8DBW - chains C and F of the 22 polymer chains in the assembly; structure by electron microscopy, 4.10 A resolution (low resolution: residue-level contacts below are approximate; hydrogen-bond / salt-bridge calls are withheld).

[Chain C]
Molecule: ATP synthase subunit alpha
From: Escherichia coli
Notes: EC 7.1.2.2
UniProtKB: A0A7U9G3U3 (A0A7U9G3U3_ECOLX); numbering as in UniProt (aligned over 2-513)
Amino-acid sequence (512 residues; numbered 2 to 513; the number before each row is that of its first residue):
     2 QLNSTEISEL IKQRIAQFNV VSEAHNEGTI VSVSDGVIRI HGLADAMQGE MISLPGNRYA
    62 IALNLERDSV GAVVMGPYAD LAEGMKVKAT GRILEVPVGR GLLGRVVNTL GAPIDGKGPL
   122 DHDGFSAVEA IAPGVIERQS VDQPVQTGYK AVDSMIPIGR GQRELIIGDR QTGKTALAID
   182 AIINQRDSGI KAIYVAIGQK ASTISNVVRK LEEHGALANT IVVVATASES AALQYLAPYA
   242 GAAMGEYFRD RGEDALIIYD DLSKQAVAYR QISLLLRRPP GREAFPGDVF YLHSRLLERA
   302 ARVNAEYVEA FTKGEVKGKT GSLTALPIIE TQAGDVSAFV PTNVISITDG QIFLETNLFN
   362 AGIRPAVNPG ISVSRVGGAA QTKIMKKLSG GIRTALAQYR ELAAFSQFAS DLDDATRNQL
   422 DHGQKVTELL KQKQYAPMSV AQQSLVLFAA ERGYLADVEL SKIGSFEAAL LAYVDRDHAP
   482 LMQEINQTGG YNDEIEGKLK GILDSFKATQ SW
Not modelled in the structure: 512-513
Construct notes: conflict A47 (Cys in A0A7U9G3U3), A90 (Cys in A0A7U9G3U3), A193 (Cys in A0A7U9G3U3), A243 (Cys in A0A7U9G3U3), N419 (Lys in A0A7U9G3U3)
Ion coordination: Mg2+: T176 (together with ATP)
Residues lining bound ligands:
  - ATP (adenosine-5'-triphosphate), molecule 1: D170, R171, Q172, T173, G174, K175, T176, A177, E331, F360, R365, Q433, K434, Q435
  - ATP, molecule 2: I346, S347, V374, S375, R376

[Chain F]
Molecule: ATP synthase subunit beta
From: Escherichia coli
Notes: EC 7.1.2.2
UniProtKB: A0A192CEZ8 (A0A192CEZ8_ECOLX); residues 0-459 here correspond to UniProt positions 1-460 (UniProt number = residue number + 1)
Amino-acid sequence (460 residues; row label = number of the first residue in the row; numbering starts at 0):
     0 MATGKIVQVI GAVVDVEFPQ DAVPRVYDAL EVQNGNERLV LEVQQQLGGG IVRTIAMGSS
    60 DGLRRGLDVK DLEHPIEVPV GKATLGRIMN VLGEPVDMKG EIGEEERWAI HRAAPSYEEL
   120 SNSQELLETG IKVIDLMAPF AKGGKVGLFG GAGVGKTVNM MELIRNIAIE HSGYSVFAGV
   180 GERTREGNDF YHEMTDSNVI DKVSLVYGQM NEPPGNRLRV ALTGLTMAEK FRDEGRDVLL
   240 FVDNIYRYTL AGTEVSALLG RMPSAVGYQP TLAEEMGVLQ ERITSTKTGS ITSVQAVYVP
   300 ADDLTDPSPA TTFAHLDATV VLSRQIASLG IYPAVDPLDS TSRQLDPLVV GQEHYDTARG
   360 VQSILQRYQE LKDIIAILGM DELSEEDKLV VARARKIQRF LSQPFFVAEV FTGSPGKYVS
   420 LKDTIRGFKG IMEGEYDHLP EQAFYMVGSI EEAVEKAKKL
Not modelled in the structure: 0-1
Construct notes: conflict A137 (Cys138 in A0A192CEZ8)
Ion coordination: Mg2+: T156 (together with ATP)
Residues lining bound ligands:
  - ATP (adenosine-5'-triphosphate), molecule 1: G150, A151, G152, V153, G154, K155, T156, V157, N158, E181, R182, E185, Y297, Y331, F404, A407, F410
  - ATP, molecule 2: S341, R342, L344, D345, Y354, R358

[How chain C and chain F interact]
Pairs across the interface (79):
  G43(C) with R64(F)
  L44(C) with R64(F)
  D46(C) with R63(F)
  A47(C) with R63(F); R64(F)
  M48(C) with G61(F); L62(F); R63(F)
  Q49(C) with V8(F); G10(F); S59(F); D60(F); G61(F); L62(F)
  N65(C) with V8(F); I9(F)
  L66(C) with Q7(F); V8(F); I9(F); L62(F); R64(F)
  E67(C) with V6(F); Q7(F); R64(F)
  R68(C) with Q7(F)
  S70(C) with R64(F)
  V71(C) with R64(F)
  I94(C) with G61(F)
  E130(C) with D60(F)
  I132(C) with N210(F)
  V136(C) with V95(F); T183(F); G186(F); N187(F); Y206(F)
  I137(C) with V95(F)
  R139(C) with T183(F); N187(F)
  S141(C) with N187(F); D188(F)
  P280(C) with P262(F)
  P281(C) with V265(F)
  R283(C) with D302(F); D305(F)
  G288(C) with E253(F)
  D289(C) with E253(F)
  F291(C) with R246(F); L249(F)
  Y292(C) with N210(F); E211(F); P212(F); R216(F); E253(F)
  S295(C) with M209(F)
  E299(C) with R182(F); T183(F); N210(F)
  V337(C) with R323(F)
  S338(C) with A300(F); D301(F)
  T343(C) with A151(F); Y297(F); A300(F)
  N344(C) with Y297(F)
  I346(C) with A151(F)
  S347(C) with R182(F); M209(F); R246(F)
  I348(C) with R182(F); M209(F)
  T349(C) with R182(F)
  D350(C) with R182(F); R184(F)
  R376(C) with G152(F); R182(F); F410(F)
  Q399(C) with L328(F); Y444(F)
  F406(C) with R394(F)
Interface residues without a listed pair, chain C (48 interface residues in all): A45, L64, A133, Q140, R164, G282, R296, F340
Interface residues without a listed pair, chain F (53 interface residues in all): I50, S58, I87, D96, M97, E181, Y190, H191, A256, G266, P299, G329

[Summary]
48 residues of chain C face 53 of chain F across their interface. One ATP molecule is bound between chain C
and chain F. Ligands of chain C: ATP. Chain F binds ATP.
Here chain C is ATP synthase subunit alpha and chain F is ATP synthase subunit beta, both from Escherichia
coli. Entry 8DBW (E. coli ATP synthase imaged in 10mM MgATP State3 "down" Fo classified) was determined by
electron microscopy together with 8DBP, 8DBQ, 8DBR, 8DBS, 8DBT, 8DBU and 8DBV from the same study.
